4C5R - chains A and B of the 4 polymer chains in the assembly; structure by X-ray diffraction, 2.14 A resolution.

== Chain A (and B) ==
Protein: Phenylalanine ammonia-lyase
From: Taxus wallichiana VAR. chinensis
Notes: EC 4.3.1.24; chain B of this document is another copy of the same molecule, construct and numbering; everything in this record applies to it too
UniProt: Q68G84 (Q68G84_TAXWC); aligned to UniProt positions 1-687 over residues 1-687
Sequence (705 residues; row label = number of the first residue in the row; note: 2 numbers in that range are skipped by the numbering (no residue carries them; nothing is unmodelled there); numbers below 1 keep their minus sign (Met-19 is residue -19)):
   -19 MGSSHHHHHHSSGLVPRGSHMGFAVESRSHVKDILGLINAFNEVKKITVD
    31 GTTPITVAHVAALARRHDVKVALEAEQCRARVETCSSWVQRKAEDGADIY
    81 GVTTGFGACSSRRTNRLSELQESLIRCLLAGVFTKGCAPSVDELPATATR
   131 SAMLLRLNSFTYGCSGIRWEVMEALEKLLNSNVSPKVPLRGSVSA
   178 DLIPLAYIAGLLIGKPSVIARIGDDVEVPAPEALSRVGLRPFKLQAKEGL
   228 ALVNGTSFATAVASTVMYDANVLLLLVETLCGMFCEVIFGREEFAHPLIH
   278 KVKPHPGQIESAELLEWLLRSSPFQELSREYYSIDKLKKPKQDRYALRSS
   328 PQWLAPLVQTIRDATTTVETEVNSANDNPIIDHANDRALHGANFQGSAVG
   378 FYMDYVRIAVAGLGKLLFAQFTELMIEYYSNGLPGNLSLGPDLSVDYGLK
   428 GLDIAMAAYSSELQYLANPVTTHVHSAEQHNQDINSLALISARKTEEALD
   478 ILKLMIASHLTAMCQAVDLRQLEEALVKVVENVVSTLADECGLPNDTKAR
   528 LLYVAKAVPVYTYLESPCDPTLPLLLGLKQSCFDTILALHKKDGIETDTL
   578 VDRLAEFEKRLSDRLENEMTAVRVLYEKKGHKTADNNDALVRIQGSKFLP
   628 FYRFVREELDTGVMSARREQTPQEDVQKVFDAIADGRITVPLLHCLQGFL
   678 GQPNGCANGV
Unresolved in the structure: -19 to 8, 56-57, 115-122, 567-575, 605-617, 678-687 (chain B: -19 to 8, 56-57, 115-120, 568-573, 606-617, 677-687)
Glycans and other covalent adducts: covalent link Ala175-Asp178; (3S)-3-amino-2,2-difluoro-3-phenylpropanoic acid (BQ7) linked to Ala175
Modified positions: Ala175 ({2-[(1S)-1-aminoethyl]-4-methylidene-5-oxo-4,5-dihydro-1H-imidazol-1-yl}acetic acid; MDO)
Differences from the reference sequence: chromophore (175, 175, 175); expression tag (-19 to 0)
Ligand contacts:
  - BQ7 ((3S)-3-amino-2,2-difluoro-3-phenylpropanoic acid), molecule 1: Tyr80, Phe86, Gly87, Leu104, Leu179, Leu227, Asn231, Asn355, Phe371, Glu455, Asn458, Gln459
  - BQ7, molecule 2: Gln319, Tyr322, Arg325
UniProt features mapped onto this chain:
  - active site: Tyr80 (Proton donor/acceptor)
  - binding site ((E)-cinnamate): Asn231, Gln319, Arg325, Asn355, Lys427, Glu455, Asn458
  - cross-link: Ala175 (5-imidazolinone (Ala-Gly))

== Chain A / chain B interface ==
Residue-residue contacts (192):
  Asp78(A) with Lys313(B); Lys318(B), salt bridge
  Tyr80(A) with Lys318(B); Gln319(B)
  Ala88(A) with Arg321(B)
  Ser90(A) with Pro317(B); Lys318(B), hydrogen bond (side chain-backbone); Gln319(B), hydrogen bond (side chain-backbone)
  Ser91(A) with Leu314(B); Lys315(B); Lys316(B); Pro317(B)
  Arg93(A) with Lys313(B), hydrogen bond (side chain-backbone); Leu314(B); Lys316(B), hydrogen bond (side chain-backbone); Lys318(B)
  Ala175(A) with Tyr322(B)
  Thr233(A) with Lys280(B)
  Glu270(A) with Arg364(B), salt bridge; Ala365(B); Leu366(B); His367(B), salt bridge
  Phe271(A) with His367(B)
  His273(A) with Arg364(B); Leu366(B)
  Leu275(A) with Asp359(B); Leu366(B), hydrophobic
  Ile276(A) with Leu366(B), hydrophobic; Asn370(B), hydrogen bond (backbone-side chain)
  Val279(A) with Ser351(B); Ala352(B), hydrogen bond (backbone-backbone); Asn370(B)
  Lys280(A) with Thr233(B); Glu348(B), salt bridge; Ser351(B); Asn370(B), hydrogen bond (side chain-backbone); Gln372(B), hydrogen bond (side chain-backbone)
  Pro281(A) with Thr347(B)
  His282(A) with Thr344(B); Thr347(B); Glu348(B), salt bridge; Ala375(B)
  Gln285(A) with Asn370(B), hydrogen bond
  Lys313(A) with Asp78(B); Arg93(B), hydrogen bond (backbone-side chain)
  Leu314(A) with Ser91(B); Arg93(B)
  Lys315(A) with Ser91(B)
  Lys316(A) with Ser91(B); Arg93(B), hydrogen bond (backbone-side chain)
  Pro317(A) with Ser90(B); Ser91(B)
  Lys318(A) with Asp78(B), salt bridge; Tyr80(B); Ser90(B), hydrogen bond (backbone-side chain); Arg93(B); His367(B)
  Gln319(A) with Tyr80(B); Ser90(B); Asn355(B), hydrogen bond; His367(B)
  Arg321(A) with Gln456(B), hydrogen bond (side chain-backbone); His457(B), hydrogen bond (side chain-backbone); Asn458(B)
  Tyr322(A) with Ala175(B); Phe371(B); Gln372(B); Asn458(B), hydrogen bond (backbone-backbone); Gln459(B); Asp460(B); Ile461(B)
  Ala323(A) with Asp460(B), hydrogen bond (backbone-side chain)
  Arg325(A) with Asn355(B); Gly368(B), hydrogen bond (side chain-backbone); Ala369(B); Phe371(B)
  Ser326(A) with Ala369(B); Gln372(B), hydrogen bond
  Gln329(A) with Ala369(B), hydrogen bond (side chain-backbone); Asn370(B), hydrogen bond; Gln372(B); Ser374(B), hydrogen bond (backbone-side chain)
  Trp330(A) with Ser374(B); Phe378(B), hydrophobic; Val451(B), hydrophobic; Ile461(B), hydrophobic; Asn462(B); Ser463(B)
  Pro333(A) with Ser374(B); Ala375(B), hydrophobic; Phe378(B), hydrophobic; Tyr379(B), hydrophobic
  Leu334(A) with Phe378(B), hydrophobic
  Gln336(A) with Thr344(B); Tyr379(B), hydrogen bond
  Thr337(A) with Tyr382(B), hydrogen bond
  Asp340(A) with Asp340(B)
  Thr344(A) with His282(B); Gln336(B)
  Thr347(A) with Pro281(B); His282(B)
  Glu348(A) with Lys280(B), salt bridge; His282(B), salt bridge
  Ser351(A) with Val279(B); Lys280(B)
  Ala352(A) with Val279(B), hydrogen bond (backbone-backbone)
  Asn355(A) with Gln319(B), hydrogen bond; Arg325(B)
  Asp359(A) with Leu275(B)
  Arg364(A) with Glu270(B), salt bridge; His273(B)
  Ala365(A) with Glu270(B)
  Leu366(A) with Glu270(B); His273(B); Leu275(B), hydrophobic; Ile276(B), hydrophobic
  His367(A) with Glu270(B), salt bridge; Phe271(B); Ile276(B); Lys318(B); Gln319(B)
  Gly368(A) with Arg325(B), hydrogen bond (backbone-side chain)
  Ala369(A) with Arg325(B); Ser326(B); Gln329(B), hydrogen bond (backbone-side chain)
  Asn370(A) with Ile276(B), hydrogen bond (side chain-backbone); Lys280(B), hydrogen bond (backbone-side chain); Gln285(B), hydrogen bond; Gln329(B), hydrogen bond
  Phe371(A) with Tyr322(B); Arg325(B)
  Gln372(A) with Lys280(B), hydrogen bond (backbone-side chain); Tyr322(B); Ser326(B), hydrogen bond; Gln329(B)
  Ser374(A) with Gln329(B), hydrogen bond (side chain-backbone); Trp330(B); Pro333(B)
  Ala375(A) with His282(B); Pro333(B), hydrophobic
  Phe378(A) with Trp330(B), hydrophobic; Pro333(B), hydrophobic; Leu334(B), hydrophobic; Ile385(B); Gly389(B)
  Tyr379(A) with Pro333(B), hydrophobic; Gln336(B), hydrogen bond
  Tyr382(A) with Thr337(B), hydrogen bond; Tyr382(B); Ile385(B), hydrophobic; Ala386(B)
  Ile385(A) with Phe378(B); Tyr382(B), hydrophobic; Ile385(B), hydrophobic; Pro446(B), hydrophobic; Thr448(B)
  Ala386(A) with Tyr382(B)
  Gly389(A) with Phe378(B)
  Lys392(A) with Val451(B), hydrogen bond (side chain-backbone)
  Leu393(A) with Ile461(B), hydrophobic
  Ala396(A) with Asp460(B); Ile461(B), hydrophobic
  Glu400(A) with Asp460(B)
  Tyr406(A) with Gln456(B); His457(B)
  Gln441(A) with Thr449(B)
  Ala444(A) with Pro446(B); Thr449(B)
  Asn445(A) with Asn445(B); Pro446(B)
  Pro446(A) with Ala444(B); Asn445(B); Pro446(B)
  Thr448(A) with Ile385(B)
  Thr449(A) with Gln441(B); Ala444(B)
  Val451(A) with Trp330(B), hydrophobic; Lys392(B), hydrogen bond (backbone-side chain)
  Gln456(A) with Arg321(B), hydrogen bond (backbone-side chain)
  His457(A) with Arg321(B), hydrogen bond (backbone-side chain); Tyr406(B)
  Asn458(A) with Arg321(B); Tyr322(B), hydrogen bond (backbone-backbone)
  Gln459(A) with Tyr322(B)
  Asp460(A) with Tyr322(B); Ala323(B), hydrogen bond (side chain-backbone); Ala396(B); Glu400(B)
  Ile461(A) with Tyr322(B); Trp330(B), hydrophobic
  Asn462(A) with Trp330(B)
  Ser463(A) with Trp330(B)
Other interface residues (no listed pair), chain A (91 interface residues in all): Ile79, Thr84, Cys144, Asp320, Asn350, Asn353, Ile357, Gly373, Asp381, Ala388
Other interface residues (no listed pair), chain B (91 interface residues in all): Ile79, Thr84, Ala88, Cys144, Asp320, Asn350, Asn353, Ile357, Gly373, Asp381, Ala388, Leu393

== In short ==
Chain A and chain B each contribute 91 residues to their interface, with 43 hydrogen bonds and 10 salt
bridges. Polar contacts include Asp78(A)-Lys318(B), Glu270(A)-Arg364(B) and Glu270(A)-His367(B). Chain A binds
compound BQ7. Covalently linked compound BQ7: at Ala175(A).
Both chains are Phenylalanine ammonia-lyase (Taxus wallichiana VAR. chinensis). Entry 4C5R (Structural
Investigations into the Stereochemistry and Activity of a Phenylalanine-2,3-Aminomutase from Taxus chinensis)
was determined by X-ray diffraction (same publication as 4C5S, 4C5U, 4C6G and 4CQ5).
